7CCJ - chains A and E of the 3 polymer chains in the assembly; structure by X-ray diffraction, 3.30 A resolution.

# Chain A
Name: HNHc domain-containing protein
From: Streptomyces pristinaespiralis
Notes: fragment: Sulfur binding domain
Reference sequence: A0A0M4DML1 (A0A0M4DML1_STRPR); numbering as in UniProt (aligned over 1-165)
Sequence (165 residues; numbered 1 to 165; the number before each row is that of its first residue):
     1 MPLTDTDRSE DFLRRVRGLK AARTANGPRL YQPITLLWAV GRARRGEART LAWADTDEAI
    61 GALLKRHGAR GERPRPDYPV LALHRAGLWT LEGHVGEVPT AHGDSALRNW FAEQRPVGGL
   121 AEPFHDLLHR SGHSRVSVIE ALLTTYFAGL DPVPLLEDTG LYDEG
Not modelled in the structure: 1-3, 163-165
What the authors report for this chain:
  - binding site for the 8-nt DNA strand (chain E): His102, Asp104

# Chain E
Molecule: 8-nt DNA strand
Sequence (8 nucleotides; each row starts with the number of its first residue):
     1 GGATCATC

# How chain A and chain E interact
Pairs across the interface (5; chain A residue first):
  Lys20(A) - DT7(E)  hydrogen bond to the base
  Lys20(A) - DC8(E)  hydrogen bond to the sugar
  Arg23(A) - DT7(E)  sugar contact
  His102(A) - DT4(E)  base contact
  Ser105(A) - DG1(E)  hydrogen bond to the base
Also at the interface, not in a pair above, chain A (6 interface residues in all): Ala21, Asp104
Also at the interface, not in a pair above, chain E (7 interface residues in all): DG2, DC5, DA6

# Summary
The interface between chain A and chain E involves 6 residues on one side and 7 on the other, with 3 hydrogen
bonds. Among the polar pairs are Lys20(A)-DT7(E), Ser105(A)-DG1(E) and Lys20(A)-DC8(E). The paper reports a
binding site for the 8-nt DNA strand (chain E) at His102(A) and Asp104(A).
Chain A is HNHc domain-containing protein (Streptomyces pristinaespiralis) and chain E is an 8-nt DNA strand;
the structure, Sulfur binding domain of SprMcrA complexed with phosphorothioated DNA, was determined by X-ray
diffraction (same publication as 7CC9 and 7CCD).
